Entry 6EU0 (electron microscopy, 4.00 A resolution); this record covers chains R and Z of the 22 polymer chains in the assembly.

# Chain R
Molecule: Non-Template
Sequence (70 nucleotides; each row starts with the number of its first residue):
     1 CGTCCACTATTTTCGGCTACTATAAAAAAATGTTTTTTTCGCAACTATGT
    51 GTTCGCGAAGTAACCCTTCG
Unresolved in the structure: 1-9, 42-51

# Chain Z
Protein: Transcription factor IIIB 70 kDa subunit
Organism: Saccharomyces cerevisiae (strain ATCC 204508 / S288c)
UniProtKB: P29056 (TF3B_YEAST); residue numbers follow UniProt; this construct covers 1-596
Sequence (596 residues; numbered 1 to 596; the number before each row is that of its first residue):
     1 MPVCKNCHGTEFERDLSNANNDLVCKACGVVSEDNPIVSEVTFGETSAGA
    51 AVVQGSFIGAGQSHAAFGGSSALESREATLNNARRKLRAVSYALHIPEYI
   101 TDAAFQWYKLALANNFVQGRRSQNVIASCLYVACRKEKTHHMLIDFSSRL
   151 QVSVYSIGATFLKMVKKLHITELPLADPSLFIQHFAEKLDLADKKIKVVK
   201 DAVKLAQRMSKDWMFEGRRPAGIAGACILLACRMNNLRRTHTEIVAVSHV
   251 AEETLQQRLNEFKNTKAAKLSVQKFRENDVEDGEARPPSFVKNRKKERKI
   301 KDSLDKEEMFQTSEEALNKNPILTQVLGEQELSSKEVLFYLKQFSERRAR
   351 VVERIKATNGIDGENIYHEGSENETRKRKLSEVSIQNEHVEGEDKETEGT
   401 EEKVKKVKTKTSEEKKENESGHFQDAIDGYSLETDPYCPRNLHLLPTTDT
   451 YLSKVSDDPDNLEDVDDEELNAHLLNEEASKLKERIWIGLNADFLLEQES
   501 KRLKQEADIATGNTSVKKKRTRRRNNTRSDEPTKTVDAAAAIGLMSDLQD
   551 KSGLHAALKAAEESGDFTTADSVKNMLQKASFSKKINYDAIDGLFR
Unresolved in the structure: 40-74, 301-438, 513-596
Ion coordination: Zn2+: Cys7, Cys25, Cys28

# Chain R / chain Z interface
Contacting residue pairs (13):
  DC14(R) - Asn260(Z)  sugar contact
  DT21(R) - Tyr155(Z)  sugar contact
  DA22(R) - Ala159(Z)  phosphate contact
  DT23(R) - Leu162(Z)  phosphate contact
  DT23(R) - Lys163(Z)  salt bridge to the phosphate
  DT31(R) - Lys501(Z)  phosphate contact
  DT33(R) - Gly119(Z)  phosphate contact
  DT33(R) - Arg120(Z)  phosphate contact
  DT34(R) - Gly119(Z)  phosphate contact
  DT34(R) - Arg120(Z)  phosphate contact
  DT34(R) - Arg121(Z)  phosphate contact
  DT35(R) - Thr79(Z)  phosphate contact
  DT36(R) - Ser75(Z)  phosphate contact
Interface residues without a listed pair, chain R (10 interface residues in all): DT13
Interface residues without a listed pair, chain Z (12 interface residues in all): Gln256

# Overview
10 residues of chain R face 12 of chain Z across their interface; the contacts include 1 salt bridge. Its one
salt-bridged contact is DT23(R)-Lys163(Z). Cys7(Z), Cys25(Z) and Cys28(Z) form the Zn2+ site.
Here chain R is Non-Template and chain Z is Transcription factor IIIB 70 kDa subunit (Saccharomyces cerevisiae
(strain ATCC 204508 / S288c)). Entry 6EU0 (RNA Polymerase III open pre-initiation complex (OC-PIC)) was
determined by electron microscopy, deposited together with 6EU1, 6EU2 and 6EU3.
